PDB entry 6L8S | X-ray diffraction, 1.58 A resolution | chains A and B of the 3 polymer chains in the assembly

== Chain A ==
Molecule: Hemocyanin
From: Panulirus japonicus
Sequence (650 residues; each row starts with the number of its first residue):
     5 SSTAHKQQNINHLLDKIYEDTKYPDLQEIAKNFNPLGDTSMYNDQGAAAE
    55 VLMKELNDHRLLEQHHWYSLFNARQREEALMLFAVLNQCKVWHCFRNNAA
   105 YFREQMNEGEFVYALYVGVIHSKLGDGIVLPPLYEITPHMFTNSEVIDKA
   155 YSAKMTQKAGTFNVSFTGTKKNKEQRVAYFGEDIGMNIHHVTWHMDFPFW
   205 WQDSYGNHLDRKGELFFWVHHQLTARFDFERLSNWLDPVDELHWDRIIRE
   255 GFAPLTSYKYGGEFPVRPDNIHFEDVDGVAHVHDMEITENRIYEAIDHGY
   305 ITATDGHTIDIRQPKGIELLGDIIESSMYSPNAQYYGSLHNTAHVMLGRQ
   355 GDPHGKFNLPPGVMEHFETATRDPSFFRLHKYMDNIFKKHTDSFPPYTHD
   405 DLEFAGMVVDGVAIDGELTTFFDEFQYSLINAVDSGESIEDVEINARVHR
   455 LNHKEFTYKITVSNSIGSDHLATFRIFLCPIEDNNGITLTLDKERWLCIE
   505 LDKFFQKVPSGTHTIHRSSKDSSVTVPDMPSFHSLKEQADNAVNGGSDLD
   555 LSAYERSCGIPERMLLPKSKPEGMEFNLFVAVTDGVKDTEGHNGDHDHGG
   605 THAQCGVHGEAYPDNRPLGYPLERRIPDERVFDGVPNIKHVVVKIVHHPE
Disulfides: Cys93-Cys98, Cys483-Cys502, Cys562-Cys609
Covalent attachments: N-acetylglucosamine (NAG) linked to Asn167
Bound ions: Cu ion site 1: His194, His198, His224 (together with oxygen atom); Cu ion site 2: His344, His348, His384 (together with oxygen atom)
Small-molecule neighbours:
  - oxygen atom (O), molecule 1: His194, His198, Phe220, His224, His344, His348, Phe371, His384
  - oxygen atom (O), molecule 2: His194, His198, His224, His344, His348, Phe371, Phe380, His384

== Chain B ==
Molecule: Hemocyanin
From: Panulirus japonicus
Sequence (650 residues; each row starts with the number of its first residue):
     4 ASSTAHKQQDINHLLDKIYEDTKYPDLQEIAKNFNPLGDTSMYNDQGAAA
    54 EVLMKELNDHRLLEQHHWYSLFNARQREEALMLFAVLNQCKVWYCFRNNA
   104 AYFREQMNEGEFVYALYVGVIHSKLGDGIVLPPLYEITPHMFTNSEVIDK
   154 AYSAKMTQKAGTFNVSFTGTKKNKEQRVAYFGEDIGMNIHHVTWHMDFPF
   204 WWQDSYGNHLDRKGELFFWVHHQLTARFDFERLSNWLDPVDELHWDRIIR
   254 EGFAPLTSYKYGGEFPVRPDNIHFEDVDGVAHVHDMEITENRIYEAIDHG
   304 YITATDGHTIDIRQPKGIELLGDIIESSMYSPNAQYYGSLHNTAHVMLGR
   354 QGDPHGKFNLPPGVMEHFETATRDPSFFRLHKYMDNIFKKHTDSFPPYTH
   404 DDLEFAGMAVDGVAIDGELITFFDEFQYSLINAVDSGESIEDVEINARVH
   454 RLNHKEFTYKITVSNSIGSDHLATFRIFLCPIEDNNGITLTLDKERWLCI
   504 ELDKFFQKVPSGTHTIHRSSKDSSVTVPDMPSFHSLKEQADNAVNGGSDL
   554 DLSAYERSCGIPERMLLPKSKPEGMEFNLFVAVTDGDKDTEGHNGDHDHG
   604 GTHAQCGVHGEAYPDNRPLGYPLERRIPDERVFDGVPNIKHVVVKIVHHP
Disulfides: Cys93-Cys98, Cys483-Cys502, Cys562-Cys609
Covalent attachments: N-acetylglucosamine (NAG) linked to Asn167
Bound ions: Mg2+: Asp24, Gln68; Cu ion site 1: His194, His198, His224 (together with oxygen atom); Cu ion site 2: His344, His348, His384 (together with oxygen atom)
Small-molecule neighbours:
  - oxygen atom (O), molecule 1: His194, His198, Phe220, His224, His344, His348, Phe371, His384
  - oxygen atom (O), molecule 2: His194, His198, His224, His344, His348, Phe371, Phe380, His384

== How chain A and chain B interact ==
Pairs across the interface (27):
  Glu245(A) - His285(B)  salt bridge
  His247(A) - His285(B)
  Arg250(A) - Asp279(B)  salt bridge
  Asn294(A) - His287(B)
  Asn294(A) - Ile291(B)
  Tyr297(A) - Arg295(B)  hydrogen bond (backbone-side chain)
  Glu298(A) - Arg295(B)  salt bridge
  Glu298(A) - Tyr339(B)  hydrogen bond
  Ile300(A) - Gln338(B)  hydrogen bond (backbone-side chain)
  Asp301(A) - Arg295(B)  salt bridge
  Asp301(A) - Gln338(B)
  Asp301(A) - Tyr339(B)
  His302(A) - Thr306(B)
  His302(A) - Thr308(B)
  His302(A) - Tyr339(B)
  Tyr304(A) - Thr306(B)
  Tyr304(A) - Thr308(B)
  Tyr304(A) - Asp309(B)
  Tyr304(A) - Gly310(B)
  Arg316(A) - Thr308(B)  hydrogen bond (side chain-backbone)
  Arg316(A) - Gln338(B)  hydrogen bond
  Asp632(A) - Arg64(B)  salt bridge
  Glu633(A) - Arg64(B)  salt bridge
  Arg634(A) - Lys58(B)
  Arg634(A) - Glu59(B)  salt bridge
  Arg634(A) - Asp62(B)  salt bridge
  Arg634(A) - Arg64(B)
Interface residues without a listed pair, chain A (17 interface residues in all): Glu293, Ser397, Pro631

== Summary ==
17 residues of chain A face 15 of chain B across their interface, with 5 hydrogen bonds and 8 salt bridges.
Polar pairs include Glu245(A)-His285(B), Arg250(A)-Asp279(B) and Glu298(A)-Arg295(B). Ligands of chain A:
oxygen atom. Bound to chain B: oxygen atom. Covalently linked N-acetylglucosamine: at Asn167(A).
Chain A is Hemocyanin and chain B is Hemocyanin, both from Panulirus japonicus; the structure, High resolution
crystal structure of crustacean hemocyanin, was determined by X-ray diffraction.
